PDB entry 7Q9R | X-ray diffraction, 2.50 A resolution | chain BBB

Chain BBB:
Name: Retinal rod rhodopsin-sensitive cGMP 3', 5'-cyclic phosphodiesterase subunit delta
Organism: Homo sapiens
UniProtKB: O43924 (PDE6D_HUMAN); residue numbers follow UniProt; this construct covers 1-150
Sequence (150 residues; numbered 1 to 150; the number before each row is that of its first residue):
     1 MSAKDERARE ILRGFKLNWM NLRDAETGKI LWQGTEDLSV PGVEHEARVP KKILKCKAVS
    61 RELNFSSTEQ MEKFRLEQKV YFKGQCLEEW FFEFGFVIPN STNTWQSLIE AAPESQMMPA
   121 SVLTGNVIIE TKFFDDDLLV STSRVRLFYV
Not modelled in the structure: 114-116
Residues lining bound ligands: farnesyl (FAR): Leu-17, Met-20, Leu-22, Leu-38, Ile-53, Leu-54, Val-59, Arg-61, Leu-63, Gln-78, Trp-90, Ile-109, Ile-129, Thr-131, Val-145, Leu-147, Tyr-149
Swiss-Prot annotation at these positions:
  - region: Arg-144 to Val-150 (Required for association with membranes)

Summary:
Bound to chain BBB: farnesyl.
Chain BBB is Retinal rod rhodopsin-sensitive cGMP 3', 5'-cyclic phosphodiesterase subunit delta (Homo
sapiens); the structure, Cocrystal structure of PDE6D bound to NRAS peptide, was determined by X-ray
diffraction together with 7QF9, 7Q9U, 7QJK, 7Q9Q and 7Q9S from the same study.
